PDB entry 4BI4 | X-ray diffraction, 2.21 A resolution | chain A

# Chain A
Protein: SSP1 C50A mutant
Organism: Serratia marcescens
Sequence (163 residues; each row starts with the number of its first residue):
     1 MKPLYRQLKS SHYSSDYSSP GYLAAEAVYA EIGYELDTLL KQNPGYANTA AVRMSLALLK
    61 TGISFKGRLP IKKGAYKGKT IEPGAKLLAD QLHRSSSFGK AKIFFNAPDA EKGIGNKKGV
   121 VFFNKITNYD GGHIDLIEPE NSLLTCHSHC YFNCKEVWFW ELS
Disulfides: Cys146-Cys150

# Overview
Chain A is SSP1 C50A mutant (Serratia marcescens); the structure, Structure and function of amidase toxin -
antitoxin combinations associated with the type VI secretion system ..., was determined by X-ray diffraction,
deposited together with 3ZFI, 3ZIB and 4BI3.
